PDB entry 6T4C | X-ray diffraction, 1.80 A resolution | chains A and C of the 4 polymer chains in the assembly

# Chain A
Protein: VP1
Organism: Enterovirus F
Notes: EC 3.4.22.29, 3.6.1.15, 3.4.22.28, 2.7.7.48
UniProt: Q2LKZ0 (Q2LKZ0_9ENTO); residues 1-275 here correspond to UniProt positions 559-833 (UniProt number = residue number + 558)
Amino-acid sequence (275 residues; numbered 1 to 275; the number before each row is that of its first residue):
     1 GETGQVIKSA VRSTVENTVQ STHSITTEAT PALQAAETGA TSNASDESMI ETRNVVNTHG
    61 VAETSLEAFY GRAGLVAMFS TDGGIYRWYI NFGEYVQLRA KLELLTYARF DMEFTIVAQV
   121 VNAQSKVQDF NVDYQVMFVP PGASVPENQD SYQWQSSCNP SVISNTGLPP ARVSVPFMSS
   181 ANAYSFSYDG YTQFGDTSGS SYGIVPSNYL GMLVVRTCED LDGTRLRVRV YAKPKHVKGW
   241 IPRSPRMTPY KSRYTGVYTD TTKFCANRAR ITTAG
Not modelled in the structure: 1-3, 275
Bound ions: K+ site 1: Thr14, Val15, Asn17, Asn57; K+ site 2: Thr30, Pro31, Leu33 (shared with 2 residues of chain D); K+ site 3: Ser42 (shared with Asp114(C), Gln222(C) of chain C)
Residues lining bound ligands: glutathione (GSH): Leu75, Met78, Tyr95, Asp150, Ser151, Tyr152, Trp154, Gln155, Arg216, Arg227, Arg229
What the authors report for this chain:
  - binding site for glutathione: Leu75 to Phe79, Tyr95 to Leu98, Asp150 to Gln155, Arg216, Arg227 to Tyr231

# Chain C
Protein: VP3
Organism: Enterovirus F
Notes: EC 3.4.22.29, 3.6.1.15, 3.4.22.28, 2.7.7.48
UniProt: Q2LKZ0 (Q2LKZ0_9ENTO); residues 1-243 here correspond to UniProt positions 316-558 (UniProt number = residue number + 315)
Amino-acid sequence (243 residues; numbered 1 to 243; the number before each row is that of its first residue):
     1 GIPTLYTPGS GQFLTTDDFQ TPCMLPKFQP TPVIDIPGEV KNFLEVVQVE SLVEINNVES
    61 AEGVARYRIP LNVQDAMDGQ IMALRVDPGI DGPMQSTLLG VFTRYYAQWS GSLDFTFMFC
   121 GTFMTTGKVI IAYTPPGGDQ PTNRRQAMLG THVVWDFGLQ SSITLVVPWI SSGHFRGTTL
   181 ENTIYKYRYY EAGYITMWYQ TNMVVPPNFP TTASILMFVA AQPNFSLRIL KDRPDISQEG
   241 ALQ
Sequence notes: conflict Phe102 (Leu417 in Q2LKZ0), Thr103 (His418 in Q2LKZ0), Asn143 (Ala458 in Q2LKZ0), Ala192 (Arg507 in Q2LKZ0), Thr211 (Asn526 in Q2LKZ0), Thr212 (His527 in Q2LKZ0)
Bound ions: K+: Asp114, Gln222 (shared with Ser42(A) of chain A)
Residues lining bound ligands: glutathione (GSH): Gln238, Glu239, Gly240

# How chain A and chain C interact
Contacting residue pairs (183):
  Val15(A) - Pro223(C)
  Val15(A) - Asn224(C)
  Val15(A) - Phe225(C)
  Val15(A) - Ser226(C)
  Glu16(A) - Pro223(C)  hydrogen bond (backbone-backbone)
  Glu16(A) - Asn224(C)
  Ala32(A) - Ile163(C)
  Ala32(A) - Thr164(C)  hydrogen bond (backbone-backbone)
  Leu33(A) - Ser162(C)
  Gln34(A) - Gln160(C)
  Gln34(A) - Ser161(C)
  Gln34(A) - Ser162(C)  hydrogen bond (backbone-backbone)
  Gln34(A) - Thr164(C)
  Ala35(A) - Ser162(C)
  Ala36(A) - Met118(C)  hydrophobic
  Ala36(A) - Ser162(C)  hydrogen bond (backbone-side chain)
  Ala36(A) - Phe218(C)  hydrophobic
  Glu37(A) - Met118(C)
  Glu37(A) - Ser161(C)  hydrogen bond
  Thr41(A) - Gln48(C)
  Thr41(A) - Val49(C)
  Thr41(A) - Glu50(C)  hydrogen bond (side chain-backbone)
  Thr41(A) - Asp114(C)
  Ser42(A) - Glu50(C)  hydrogen bond (backbone-side chain)
  Ser42(A) - Asp114(C)
  Ser42(A) - Thr116(C)
  Ser42(A) - Thr164(C)  hydrogen bond
  Ala44(A) - Thr164(C)
  Ala44(A) - Gln222(C)  hydrogen bond (backbone-side chain)
  Asp46(A) - Ser112(C)  hydrogen bond
  Asp46(A) - Val166(C)
  Asp46(A) - Gln222(C)  hydrogen bond
  Asp46(A) - Asn224(C)
  Met49(A) - Thr164(C)
  Met49(A) - Val166(C)  hydrophobic
  Ile50(A) - Thr151(C)
  Ile50(A) - Pro168(C)  hydrophobic
  His59(A) - Ser110(C)
  His59(A) - His174(C)  hydrogen bond
  His59(A) - Phe175(C)
  Gly60(A) - Ser226(C)
  Val61(A) - Asn42(C)  hydrogen bond (backbone-side chain)
  Val61(A) - Leu44(C)  hydrophobic
  Glu63(A) - Tyr106(C)  hydrogen bond (backbone-side chain)
  Glu63(A) - Arg228(C)
  Glu63(A) - Ile229(C)  hydrogen bond (side chain-backbone)
  Thr64(A) - Asn42(C)  hydrogen bond
  Thr64(A) - Phe43(C)  hydrogen bond (backbone-backbone)
  Thr64(A) - Leu44(C)
  Thr64(A) - Tyr106(C)
  Thr64(A) - Leu227(C)
  Ser65(A) - Lys41(C)
  Ser65(A) - Asn42(C)
  Leu66(A) - Val40(C)
  Leu66(A) - Lys41(C)  hydrogen bond (backbone-backbone)
  Leu66(A) - Phe43(C)  hydrophobic
  Phe69(A) - Phe43(C)  hydrophobic
  Phe69(A) - Tyr105(C)  hydrophobic
  Phe69(A) - Tyr106(C)
  Phe69(A) - Leu230(C)
  Tyr70(A) - Phe43(C)
  Arg72(A) - Thr15(C)
  Arg72(A) - Thr16(C)
  Arg72(A) - Leu230(C)
  Ala73(A) - Phe13(C)  hydrophobic
  Ala73(A) - Thr15(C)  hydrogen bond (backbone-backbone)
  Gly93(A) - Leu242(C)
  Glu94(A) - Gln238(C)  hydrogen bond (backbone-side chain)
  Glu94(A) - Leu242(C)
  Tyr95(A) - Gln238(C)
  Val96(A) - Ile236(C)  hydrophobic
  Val96(A) - Ser237(C)
  Val96(A) - Gln238(C)  hydrogen bond (backbone-side chain)
  Val96(A) - Leu242(C)  hydrophobic
  Gln97(A) - Asp232(C)  hydrogen bond
  Arg99(A) - Leu242(C)
  Ala100(A) - Ile236(C)  hydrophobic
  Lys101(A) - Tyr105(C)
  Leu104(A) - Phe102(C)  hydrophobic
  Leu105(A) - Val40(C)  hydrophobic
  Arg109(A) - Pro30(C)
  Arg109(A) - Thr31(C)  hydrogen bond (side chain-backbone)
  Arg109(A) - Pro32(C)  hydrogen bond (side chain-backbone)
  Arg109(A) - Val33(C)
  Glu113(A) - Asp17(C)
  Glu113(A) - Phe19(C)
  Thr115(A) - Phe13(C)
  Val117(A) - Phe13(C)  hydrophobic
  Phe138(A) - Met24(C)  hydrophobic
  Pro160(A) - Met24(C)  hydrophobic
  Pro169(A) - Gly11(C)
  Pro170(A) - Gly11(C)
  Arg172(A) - Phe13(C)
  Arg172(A) - Asp17(C)  salt bridge
  Arg172(A) - Phe19(C)
  Arg172(A) - Thr21(C)
  Val173(A) - Pro22(C)
  Ser174(A) - Thr21(C)  hydrogen bond
  Ser174(A) - Pro22(C)  hydrogen bond (backbone-backbone)
  Ser174(A) - Cys23(C)
  Ser174(A) - Met24(C)  hydrogen bond (backbone-backbone)
  Val175(A) - Met24(C)  hydrophobic
  Pro176(A) - Cys23(C)
  Pro176(A) - Phe28(C)  hydrophobic
  Phe177(A) - Phe28(C)
  Phe177(A) - Pro30(C)
  Phe177(A) - Thr31(C)
  Met178(A) - Leu25(C)  hydrophobic
  Met178(A) - Phe28(C)  hydrophobic
  Ser179(A) - Thr31(C)
  Ser180(A) - Thr31(C)
  Ala181(A) - Thr31(C)  hydrogen bond (backbone-side chain)
  Asn182(A) - Thr31(C)
  Asn182(A) - Pro32(C)  hydrogen bond (side chain-backbone)
  Asn182(A) - Ile34(C)
  Tyr231(A) - Phe13(C)  hydrophobic
  Lys233(A) - Asp17(C)  salt bridge
  Lys238(A) - Val33(C)
  Lys238(A) - Glu39(C)  salt bridge
  Gly239(A) - Glu39(C)
  Gly239(A) - Val40(C)  hydrogen bond (backbone-backbone)
  Trp240(A) - Ile36(C)  hydrogen bond (side chain-backbone)
  Trp240(A) - Pro37(C)
  Trp240(A) - Gly38(C)
  Trp240(A) - Glu39(C)
  Ile241(A) - Pro37(C)
  Ile241(A) - Gly38(C)  hydrogen bond (backbone-backbone)
  Pro242(A) - Val40(C)  hydrophobic
  Pro242(A) - Val46(C)  hydrophobic
  Pro245(A) - Leu98(C)
  Pro245(A) - Val101(C)  hydrophobic
  Arg246(A) - Arg233(C)  hydrogen bond (backbone-side chain)
  Met247(A) - Ser96(C)
  Met247(A) - Val101(C)  hydrophobic
  Met247(A) - Arg233(C)  hydrogen bond
  Tyr250(A) - Leu242(C)  hydrophobic
  Lys251(A) - Leu242(C)
  Lys251(A) - Gln243(C)  hydrogen bond (backbone-backbone)
  Ser252(A) - Leu242(C)
  Ser252(A) - Gln243(C)  hydrogen bond (side chain-backbone)
  Arg253(A) - Leu242(C)
  Arg253(A) - Gln243(C)  hydrogen bond (backbone-backbone)
  Thr262(A) - Glu62(C)
  Thr262(A) - Gly63(C)  hydrogen bond (backbone-backbone)
  Thr262(A) - Arg66(C)
  Lys263(A) - Glu54(C)
  Lys263(A) - Arg66(C)
  Phe264(A) - Glu54(C)  hydrogen bond (backbone-side chain)
  Phe264(A) - Tyr67(C)
  Phe264(A) - Ser96(C)
  Cys265(A) - Glu54(C)  hydrogen bond (backbone-side chain)
  Cys265(A) - Asn57(C)
  Cys265(A) - Arg66(C)  hydrogen bond (backbone-side chain)
  Cys265(A) - Gly92(C)
  Cys265(A) - Pro93(C)
  Cys265(A) - Gln95(C)
  Ala266(A) - Asn57(C)  hydrogen bond (backbone-side chain)
  Asn267(A) - Asn57(C)
  Asn267(A) - Val58(C)
  Asn267(A) - Glu59(C)  hydrogen bond
  Asn267(A) - Arg66(C)  hydrogen bond
  Arg268(A) - Ile55(C)  hydrogen bond (side chain-backbone)
  Arg268(A) - Asn57(C)  hydrogen bond
  Arg268(A) - Val58(C)
  Arg268(A) - Ala83(C)  hydrogen bond (side chain-backbone)
  Arg270(A) - Val58(C)
  Ile271(A) - Ile55(C)
  Ile271(A) - Asn56(C)
  Ile271(A) - Val58(C)
  Ile271(A) - Pro70(C)
  Ile271(A) - Ile81(C)
  Ile271(A) - Met82(C)
  Ile271(A) - Ala83(C)  hydrogen bond (backbone-backbone)
  Thr272(A) - Gln80(C)  hydrogen bond (backbone-side chain)
  Thr272(A) - Ile81(C)
  Thr272(A) - Ala83(C)
  Thr272(A) - Gln140(C)  hydrogen bond (backbone-side chain)
  Thr273(A) - Gln140(C)
  Ala274(A) - Ala83(C)
  Ala274(A) - Leu84(C)
  Ala274(A) - Arg85(C)
  Ala274(A) - Gln140(C)  hydrogen bond (backbone-side chain)
  Ala274(A) - Tyr194(C)  hydrophobic
Other interface residues (no listed pair), chain A (87 interface residues in all): Thr18, Ser45, Asn57, Ala68, Tyr107, Lys235, Ala269
Other interface residues (no listed pair), chain C (95 interface residues in all): Leu14, Asp18, Ile69, Val153, Ala220

# Summary
Chain A and chain C form an interface of 87 and 95 residues respectively, with 51 hydrogen bonds and 3 salt
bridges. Polar pairs include Arg172(A)-Asp17(C), Lys233(A)-Asp17(C) and Lys238(A)-Glu39(C). Glutathione is
bound between chain A and chain C. The paper reports a binding site for glutathione at Leu75(A), Tyr95(A) and
Asp150(A) among others.
Chain A is VP1 and chain C is VP3, both from Enterovirus F; the structure, Bovine enterovirus F3 in complex
with glutathione, was determined by X-ray diffraction together with 6T40 and 6T48 from the same study.
